7AOR - chains v and 2 of the 57 polymer chains in the assembly; structure by electron microscopy, 3.50 A resolution.

# Chain v
Molecule: mS37
Source organism: Trypanosoma cruzi (strain CL Brener)
UniProtKB: Q4DRC8 (Q4DRC8_TRYCC); residue numbers follow UniProt; this construct covers 1-215
Sequence (215 residues; numbered 1 to 215; the number before each row is that of its first residue):
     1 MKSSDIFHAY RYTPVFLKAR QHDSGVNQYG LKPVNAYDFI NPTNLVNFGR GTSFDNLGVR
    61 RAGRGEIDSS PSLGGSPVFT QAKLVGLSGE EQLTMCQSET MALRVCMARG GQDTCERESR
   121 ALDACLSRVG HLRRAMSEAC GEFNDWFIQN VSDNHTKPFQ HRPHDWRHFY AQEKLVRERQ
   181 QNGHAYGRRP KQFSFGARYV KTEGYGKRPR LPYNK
Unresolved in the structure: 1-19
Disulfide bonds: Cys106-Cys115

# Chain 2
Molecule: 8129-nt RNA strand
Source organism: Trypanosoma cruzi (strain CL Brener)
Sequence (8129 nucleotides; row label = number of the first residue in the row; numbers below 1 keep their minus sign (U-2588 is residue -2588)):
 -2588 UUUAAUGGGU AAUUUUAAAG CAAGUAAUUA UGAAUUAGGA UAAGAACAGA AUUCCUCAAG
 -2528 UCCCUAAUUG CGAUUAUUUG UUAAGAUCUU UUUGAGGAUA GAUCUAAAAU UACCAAGUCC
 -2468 AAUUUUUGUA UAUGGGCGGG CUAUGAAAAU AUAAAAUUAU AUAUUUUCUA GUUUGAUCGA
 -2408 AAAUGCUUUU CGAUUUGAAA AUUUAAAUUA AAUUUAAGUU UAAUUUUCAA UUUUCAAAAU
 -2348 UUGAAACAAU UUUGGAAUUU UGGUAGGUAU UUUAUUGAUA GGUUUAAAUC ACCGCUGUAU
 -2288 AAAUUUUGGU AGUAAAACUU UUUGUAAUAA UGCGUUUUUA UUAUCAGUUA UUUAUGGGUG
 -2228 UUUGUGAUUU AAAUGUAAUC AGUUUAGUAC AAAUCAUUUU UCUAAAUUAU UUUGAGUUUU
 -2168 GGGAUUUGGA GGUUUGAACU UGAAUUUAAA UUUAGUUUCA AGUCAAGUCG UAUAAAAAAC
 -2108 AUGGCAUUUU UUGUUGCUAU AAGUUUUUUA UAUAACUCUU UGAUUCGAAA UUAAAUUUAA
 -2048 AUUUAGGUUU UAGCUAUUUU AAAUUCCAAC UUGAAAUUUG UUUUGGGUUU UUAUAAUUGA
 -1988 GUUUUAAAUU UUAAAUCCAA AUUUAAAUAG GAUCUUCUUU ACUAAUGAAA AUAUUUUACA
 -1928 AAUCUUUUGC AAAAAUAUUU UAAUUUAGUA AGGAUGGUUG GUAUUUUAAA UUUCGGUUUA
 -1868 AUUUUUAAAA UUUUUUUAUU GACCAAACAU UUUCAAGGUU AGUGGGAAUA GCUAUGACUU
 -1808 UGGUUUAGAU UUAGUUUUAU CAUUGAAUUG UUAUGUAAAG GAUUUGUGGU UAUACAAUAU
 -1748 GUUUAUGUAU GUGUUUAUUA UAUGUACUCG AUUAGAGAAG CUAAACUUAA AUUCAAACCU
 -1688 CCAAUUUCCA AAACUUGAAA CAAUUUUUAG GUGAUUUAUU AAGAAUUGAU UUAAAAUUAU
 -1628 GAAUGUAUAA AUUUUGGUAG UAGGUUUUUU UUGUAAUAAU GUGUUUAUAA AUUGUAACUA
 -1568 AUCUGGUUUA AACUAUUUUU CUAAAUUAUU UUAGGUUUUU UUUGGGACAU GAGAGUUUAA
 -1508 AUUUGAAUUU ACUUUUAAGU UAUCAAUAAA AAACAUGUUU UUUGUGCUAU UAAAAUUUAU
 -1448 AUAAUCUUUU UGACGUCAAA UUUAAAUUUA GGUUUAUUCU AAUUCGAAAC UUUUUGGUUU
 -1388 UUUAAUAAAU AACUCCAAUA AAUCUAAAUU UUUUUAUAGA UCAAACAUUU UUAAGGUUGG
 -1328 UAGGCAUAGU UAUGACUUUC UAGUUUAAUU UAGUUUUAUU UAUUGAAUUG UUAUGUAAAG
 -1268 GAUUUGUGGU UGGGAAUGUU UAUGUUUAUG UUUAUUAUGU GUAUUUUAUU UAAUUAGAAA
 -1208 AGCUUUUAAA AAUUUAAAAU UUGUAAUCCA AAUUUUACCA AUUAAGAAGA AUAUUAUAAU
 -1148 AAUGGGUGUC UUAUAUUUUA AAUAAAUAUU UAAAUUCCGU GUAGUAAAUU UAUUAUUUGU
 -1088 AUUAUUUAUA UAAUAGGUGU AUUAUAUUUA AAUUUUAAAU UUGUUGUUUU AUAUUUAGAU
 -1028 ACAUAUUUAU AGAUUAAUAU AUUUAAAUAA UAUUUUAAAA UUUAUUGAAC UGUAAUUAUU
  -968 AGUUUAAUAU UUUUAGUUUG AUGUUGAAAU AUUUAAUUAA AGAUGUUACA GUUGUUCUAU
  -908 AUGUACCAAA UAAAUAUAGU AAGAUUAUUU UAGUUGAAUU AAUAAAUAAA UAUUUAUUUU
  -848 UCUUUGUAAA UAUUAUGAAC AAUUUAAAAA UUAAUCUGUU UAACUAAAAU GUUAUAUAUA
  -788 AUAAUCUAAG UUAAUUUGAA UAUUAAAAGU ACAAGUAUAA UUUGUAAUUC UAAAGUAUUU
  -728 UAAUGGUAUA UUUUUAGUAG GUAAAUGAAA AGUAUAAAUG GAUAUAACUU AAUAUUUAAU
  -668 AUUUGUUUAA UGAAAAGUAU UUUAUUAUUA UAUUGUAUAG UAUUAUUAUA GUGUAUAGUU
  -608 UUUUAAAAAU AUAAAAAUAU UGUUAAUAAA AUUAUCGUAU UUUAAGUGCG UUUAUUAAAU
  -548 GCGUUUGUCU AAGAUAAUUA UUUAAGAUUA UUCUUGUAAA UAUAUUUAAA UAUUAAUAAU
  -488 UCUUAAAAUA AAAAAAUAUC CUCAAUUGCA AUAUUAUUGU AGCAUAGUAA UUUGUUAACU
  -428 AAAUAUUAAA GUGUUCCAUA GAAAAUUUUU AAAUUACAAC AAAUAAAAUA AAGUAUGAAU
  -368 UAAUAUCAAA AUUUUAAUAA AAAUUAAAAA AUUAAAAUAG GGCAAGUCCU ACUCUCCUUU
  -308 ACAAAGAGAA CAUUAUGAUA UGUAAUUGUA UGUUUGAUUG GGGCAAUACU AUAUUUAUUU
  -248 AUAUAGCAUA AGAACUAUAU UCUUUGAAAU UAUAAAAGGU UCGAGCAGGU UAACAAGCAU
  -188 UAAAAAUAAA UGUGUUUCAU CGUCUACUUA UUACCAUGAU UGAUUGUUCA UCAAAAUAGU
  -128 AAUUCGUUAG UUGGGUUAAA AUCGUUGUAA AGCAGAUUUG UUUAUAUAUU UAAUUUUUAU
   -68 AAUUAAUAAU AAUUAAUAUA AGUACGCAAG GAUUGAUUAU UGAAAAAAGA AAGAAGAAUA
    -8 UAAUUUAUAU AAAUUAUGGU CAAUUGUUAG UAUUCAUAUU AAUUUUUUUA AAUGUUUUAU
    52 CAUUUUAUAA AGGUUUAUUU UUGAAAGAUU UUUUGUAUAA AAUUUUAGGA AUAGUUAAUA
   112 AUAAUUUAUA AUUUUGAUUA GAUUGUUUUG UUAAUGCUAU UAGAUGGGUG UGGAAAAAUA
   172 AAAAAAAUAA UUAAUAUAUA UCAAUAAUAA AUUAAAUUAA UCUAUUAGUC AGAAAUGGAU
   232 GCCAGCCGUU GCGGUAAUUU CUAUGCUUUU AAAUAUUAUA CAAUUAUCAU AUUAAAUUGU
   292 UAAGUGCUGA UUUAACCAAU AAAAAUAUAA AUAAUUUUUA UUUGUUUUUA AACACCAUUA
   352 GGUAUAUGCA AAUAUAAAAU UAUAGUAAUU AUAAAUUAUA UUAUAUUAUA UUUAUUCAUA
   412 UAAUUAAUAG GAUAAUAUUU GUAGUUUUUG AUACCAUGAU AAGGAUUAUA AAUUGAAAGU
   472 GUUAAUAUCA UAAUCAAAAU UUAUUAUUUA UAUUAAAUAU GUAUGUGUAG AUAAAAUAAG
   532 AAAUUAAAAA GGUAUUGUUG CCCACCAAUU UUUAUAAUAA AAAUAACGUG CAGUAAUUAA
   592 UAUAUUUAUA AAAAUAUAUU UUAGCUAAAU UAGAAUCAAU UUAAUAAUUU UAAGUUUUGG
   652 UUGAUUAAAA GAGGAGUUUU UGGAAGGUGG GGAUUUUCAU UUUGAUUUCC CAGAGAACCA
   712 GAGAGGCGGG AACCAGCGUU UUAUUUUUGG GGGAGAGCGG AGCGCGAGGA AAGCCCAUUU
   772 UGAGCAGGAG UUUUUCGGGG GGGAGGGGGC AUUUCUGGCG GAGAACAGAG AUUCUUGUUU
   832 CGGAAGGGGA GCAGGCCCGA CAGAUUUUUG CCAACGCAUU CAGGAGGGGA GCCUUAUUUG
   892 AAGUGCGCUU UCUUUCAAGA GGGGGAGAGA AGGGGAGAAG GGGAAGUGAG AAAUUUAGAA
   952 UUACACGGUG AAAUUAAAUU UUGACUAAAU UAAGGUUGCC CUCUUGUCGU CUCUAUCUCC
  1012 UCCCAACCCC UCUCCCCUUG GAUCCUUCCC CCCAAAACUC CUCGAUGUUU CUUCCCUACC
  1072 CAAAUCACUU CAGCGUUCCC CCGCUACCCA AUCAUCCUCC UACCAAACCC CCCGCCCCCU
  1132 UUACCCUCGC CCCCUCUCUC AAUCCAACUU CUCCUUUCUC AAUCCUCCUC CUCUCCCCAA
  1192 CCCUCUCCCC AAAAUUAAUU CCUCGUCUAA AAUUCCAUUU UGUUUAUAAA AAAAAUUAAG
  1252 UUGAUAUUAA UAUUAUUAAA UAUUCAAAAU UAUUUAUUAA UAUAAAGAAA GAAUAUUUUA
  1312 UUAGUAUAAU AUUAAUGUGU AUAAUGUUAA GUCAAAUUAA AAUGCCAGAU AUGUUAAAAA
  1372 ACAGGCUAUU GUAUUUAUCA AUAGACAAAA AAAUAUGUUU AAAUUUAAAU GUAUAUUUUU
  1432 GUAAUAUGGU UUUGUAAUGC ACAAAAUGAA UAAGGAACAU UUUUGUAUAU UAAUUUAUAU
  1492 GAUACAAAAA AACAUGACUA CAUGAUAAGU ACAAGAGGAG ACAGACGACA GUGUCCACAG
  1552 CACCCGUUUC AGCACAGUUG GAGGAGAGGG GAUAAGAUUU AUUGAUGAAA UUUGUGAUUU
  1612 GCAUCGUGGU ACAGAAAAGU UAUGUGAAUA UAAAAGUGUA GAACAAUGUC UUCCGAUUUC
  1672 GACAGGUUAG AAGAUGGGGA AGAGCAGGCA UUUUGGAGAA GGCGAGGGCG ACGGGCAAGC
  1732 GAAAGAUUUU GAAACUUUCC GAGAAGGGGG AACAGAGGGG UAAGGGGCUC CGGUUUAGAC
  1792 AGAGGAAUUU CGUUGACAAA GAGACAGAAG UUUUGGGGCG AGCAGGCUUU CAGGAAUGGA
  1852 UUCUUGAUGA GGGGGAGGGG AUUUUAAACA GGGAGGAGAG AGAGGGGAAU CGAUAGCGGC
  1912 UUUGGGGCAG AAAGAAUUGA UUAUUUAGAA GGGGGCCGCG AGGAGGGGAG AGUCGAAGGA
  1972 UUUUUGAUUU UUGUGAAGGA GAAGGAAGGG AGCAGAUUCG AACGGGAUAG CGAGAGGGAG
  2032 AAGCAAGGGG GGUUUUUGGG GGUUAAAAGG AAACCAGUUU UAGACCAAAG AAAGGGGGGG
  2092 GCCGGGAAUU CAGCUUUGUG GAACACCCCA AAGGGAUUUG AGGAAUUUUU GGGGGAGCUC
  2152 GACGGCGGGC GGAGCAUUAU UUGAGGAGGG CGGGAGCAGA AGGCUUUCUG AGGAAAGAGG
  2212 GGACCGAGAU CGAUGAAGGU UAUUUUUUGG UUAUUGAGGA UUGUUUAAAA UUGAAUAAAA
  2272 AGGCUUUUUG GAAGGGGAUU UUUGGGGGAC ACCGCCAGAG GAGGAGGGUU UUGGAAGAGU
  2332 UUGUUUUGAG AGGAGGUUUU GAGGGGAGGG GAGAGAGGGA ACGGGAGAGG AACGGACCAG
  2392 AGAGGAGAGU UGAGGAAGGC GGUUUUGAAG GAGAGGGGAG GCUUUCGGAC CAAGGGAAGG
  2452 AAGGGAGGUU AAGAAAAGGA AAAACAAUUU GUGAGGGAGA AGGGUUUUUG GAGGGGUUUU
  2512 GGGAAGAGAG GGGUUUUGGG GAAACCAGAU GAGAUUGUUU GCAGAAACAA AGGGGUUUUU
  2572 GGGCAAAGGA AUACAAUUUG CAGAGGGGGG AGAGCGGAAG GAGGAACACG GGAGGGAAGA
  2632 CAGGAUUUAG GAAGCGAGAG AGAGGAGAGG GGAAAGGGUU UAGUUGGAAU GAAGAGGUAG
  2692 UUUGUAGGAA GUUAAGAAUA AUGGUUAUAA AUUUUAUAUA AAAGCGGAGA AAAAAGAAAG
  2752 GGUCUUUUAA UGUCAGGUUG UUUAUAUAGA AUAUAUGGGG UAGGUUUUAG UUUAGGAUUU
  2812 UUUAUAGCAU UGCAAAUAAU UUGUGGAGUG UGUUUAGCUU GAUUAUUUUU UAGUUGUUUU
  2872 AUUUGUUCAA AUUGAUAUUU UGUAUUAUUU UUAUGAGAUU UUGAUUUGGG UUUUGUGAUA
  2932 AGAAGUGUAC AUAUAUGUUU UACAUCUUUA UUAUAUUUAC UAUUAUAUAU CCAUAUAUUU
  2992 AAGUCAAUAA CGUUAAUAAU AUUGUUUGAC ACACAUAUAU UAGUAUGAUU UAUAGGUUUU
  3052 AUAUUGUUUG UAUUUAUAAU AAUAAUAGCU UUUAUAGGAU AUGUACUGCC UUGUACAAUG
  3112 AUGUCAUACU GAGGUUUAAC GGUGUUUAGU AAUAUUAUAG CAACAGUACC AAUUUUAGGU
  3172 AUAUGAUUAU GUUAUUGAAU UUGGGGAAGU GAAUUUAUAA ACGAUUUUAC AUUAUUAAAG
  3232 UUACAUGUAU UACAUGUGUU AUUACCAUUU AUAUUACUAA UAAUAUUAAU UUUACAUUUA
  3292 UUUUGUCUAC AUUAUUUUAU GAGUUCUGAU GCAUUUUGUG AUAGGUUUGC AUUUUAUUGU
  3352 GAAAGAUUAA GUUUUUGUAU GUGGUUUUAU UUGAGAGAUA UGUUUUUAGC AUUUUCAAUA
  3412 UUAUUAUGUA UGAUGUAUGU UAUAUUUAUA AAUUGGUAUU UUGUAUUUCA UGAGGAAUCU
  3472 UGAGUUAUAG UAGAUACACU AAAAACAUCA GAUAAAAUAU UACCAGAAUG AUUUUUUUUG
  3532 UAUUUAUUCG GUUUUUUAAA GGCAAUCCCA GAUAAGUUUA UGGGUUUGUU UUUAAUGGUU
  3592 AUUUUAUUAU UCUCAUUAUU UUUAUUUAUA UUGAAUUGUA UAUUAUGAUU UGUGUAUUGU
  3652 AGAAGUUCAU UAUUAUGAUU AACAUAUUCG UUAAUAUUAU UUUAUAGUAU AUGAAUGAGU
  3712 GGUUUUUUAG CAUUAUAUGU AGUAUUAGCA UAUCCAAUAU GAAUGGAAUU ACAAUACUGA
  3772 GUAUUAUUAU UAUUUUUGUU GAUAGUGUGU AGGUUAGAUU AGUUUAGAAU AAAAAAAUAA
  3832 GUAUUUUGAU AUUAUUAAAG UAAAAGAGGA AUUUUGGGCG GAAGAGAAGG AGACAGGAGA
  3892 GGAAAUGAAG GAGAAAGGUU UUGAGAGGGG GGUUUUUUGA GGGGAGGAAA AAGAAUUUUG
  3952 AAUUUGAACU AUUUGUUUAA GUUAUGGGAG AGAAGCAAGG AGGAGAAAAG UAGGGGAAUU
  4012 UUGAGGAGAU UCUUGGGGAG AGGCGGGCGG GCGACGGCGG UUUUGAAAAC ACCCAUUUUU
  4072 AGGAGGAUAA GAGGGGAGAA AAGGGGAAAU GGAAUUGGGA AUUGCCUUUG CCAAACUUUU
  4132 AGAAGAAAGA GCAGGAAAGG UUAGGGGGAG GAGAGAAGAA AGGGAAAGUU GUGAUUUUGG
  4192 AGUUAUAGAA UAAGAUCAAA UAAGUUAAUA AUAUCAAAGA AAAGUAUAUA UACGCUAGAA
  4252 CAAAUGAAGA AUAAUAAAUU UUUAAUAUUG AUAAAAGAUA AUUUUACAAC UCAAAAACCA
  4312 AGAAAUUGAU AAGAAAAAAU AAAUAUAUUA ACAAUUAAUC UAAAAUAAAA AAUAUAAAUG
  4372 AUAAUAAGUC AUAUUAUAAA GAAAAAGCCA AUACAAAUAC AAAGGUAACU UAGUUGUAAU
  4432 AAUAGACAGA AAACUUUGAU AAAAAAUCCA AAUACAAUUG GAAUAGCUCC AAUGCAAAGA
  4492 AAGAGACAUG CAAGUAGUAA ACUUAUUAAA AAGUUAUUAA AAAAAGAAAA AAAUAUGAAG
  4552 UUGAUUAAAA AAUAGUUUUC AUUGUAUUUA AAGUCAAAAA UAUUAUAUAU AAUAAAAAAA
  4612 UAGUAUAUAA UAAUAAGUAA UACUAAACUU AUACUAUAAA UUAAGUGAAA AUUUAAAUAU
  4672 AAAUAAAAGA UAUAAUUUUU UGUUGAAAUA AAUAUUAGGA AUAAAAAGCA AAAAUUAUUC
  4732 ACACUUAACA CAAAUAGUAA ACUAACGAUA GCAAAGCUGU UUAAUCCAAU UAAAACGCAU
  4792 GUACAAGAUU GAAAUAAUAG AAGUUUGAUG AAUAAAAUAU AAAAAUAAAU GAAGCUAAUU
  4852 AGUAGAAUUA UUAAUAUAAA ACAAAACAAA AUAUAAAAAG UUAACAUAUA AAUAAAAAUA
  4912 AAGACACCAA GUCUAAUAUA AAGUUGCUCC AUAAACAAAA UUAAAAAGGC GAUGUAUAAU
  4972 UUGAAUAAAA UUAAUAAUGU GUAAAAUAGG CAUAAAAUUC CAAGUCAUUC UUCAUCAAAA
  5032 ACUAAAAAAC AAAAAUCACA UAGGAAAAAA CAGUAGUUUA AUAUCAUAAA AUAUAAUAAU
  5092 AUAAAUAAUA AUAUAAAAUU UAUUAAGUUU AACAUGUAGU AAUAUCAUAG AACUAAAAUU
  5152 UUAUAUCCAA AUCUACUGGA CAUUAAUAAU AAAAAGAGCA AUAAGCUAAA UAUUUCAAAG
  5212 AGGAUUGAUA UAAUAAUAAU AUGAUUAAUA AAUAUAAAUA AGAAUAUAAU AAUGUAUUGA
  5272 AUAAUAAUAA UAAUGAAUAA AAAUCUGGUA UCGAAUGAUA GAAAGCAAAA AAAUAAUGUA
  5332 AAGCAAAAUA AGAAUAAGAG UAUAAAGAUG AAACAAAUAU AAGAAUCUAA UAAUGUUAUU
  5392 CAAAAUAGGU UAAUAAUUAA UAAUCAGAGU AAAUCAAAGC UUAGUAAUGU UAGUGUAGUA
  5452 UAAUCACAUA AGAUAAUAAA GCUGUAGAUA AUAAGAAAUA UAAAUAUGUG UAUGAUAUAU
  5512 AAAAACAAGG AUUUUUUGGG GGUUUAGGG
Unresolved in the structure: -2588 to 0, 395-537, 614-5540

# Chain v / chain 2 interface
Residue-residue contacts (116):
  Tyr37(v) - A385(2)  base contact
  Tyr37(v) - A386(2)  hydrogen bond to the sugar
  Ile40(v) - G21(2)  sugar contact
  Asn41(v) - A386(2)  hydrogen bond to the sugar
  Thr43(v) - A386(2)  hydrogen bond to the base
  Thr43(v) - U387(2)  sugar contact
  Asn44(v) - A386(2)  hydrogen bond to the sugar
  Asn47(v) - A386(2)  hydrogen bond to the sugar
  Asn47(v) - U387(2)  hydrogen bond to the phosphate
  Phe48(v) - U387(2)  phosphate contact
  Gly49(v) - U388(2)  phosphate contact
  Arg50(v) - U388(2)  phosphate contact
  Arg50(v) - A389(2)  salt bridge to the phosphate
  Arg60(v) - A386(2)  sugar contact
  Arg64(v) - A394(2)  base contact
  Arg64(v) - A538(2)  hydrogen bond to the base
  Arg64(v) - A539(2)  base contact
  Gly65(v) - A538(2)  hydrogen bond to the sugar
  Gly65(v) - A539(2)  sugar contact
  Glu66(v) - A539(2)  sugar contact
  Glu66(v) - A540(2)  phosphate contact
  Ile67(v) - A539(2)  sugar contact
  Ile67(v) - A540(2)  phosphate contact
  Asp68(v) - A540(2)  hydrogen bond to the phosphate
  Asp68(v) - A541(2)  phosphate contact
  Ser69(v) - A539(2)  hydrogen bond to the sugar
  Ser69(v) - A540(2)  hydrogen bond to the phosphate
  Ser70(v) - A540(2)  hydrogen bond to the phosphate
  Pro77(v) - A540(2)  sugar contact
  Val78(v) - U393(2)  base contact
  Phe79(v) - U393(2)  hydrogen bond to the base
  Phe79(v) - A540(2)  stacking on the base
  Gln81(v) - U393(2)  hydrogen bond to the base
  Gln81(v) - A394(2)  base contact
  Ala82(v) - A394(2)  sugar contact
  Lys83(v) - U393(2)  salt bridge to the phosphate
  Leu87(v) - A394(2)  phosphate contact
  Ser88(v) - U393(2)  sugar contact
  Arg133(v) - A394(2)  phosphate contact
  Ser137(v) - A394(2)  hydrogen bond to the sugar
  Cys140(v) - A394(2)  base contact
  Gly141(v) - A394(2)  base contact
  Asn144(v) - A394(2)  hydrogen bond to the base
  His164(v) - U611(2)  hydrogen bond to the sugar
  Arg167(v) - U278(2)  hydrogen bond to the base
  Arg167(v) - U611(2)  salt bridge to the phosphate
  Lys174(v) - U610(2)  salt bridge to the phosphate
  Arg179(v) - A285(2)  salt bridge to the phosphate
  Gln180(v) - A285(2)  hydrogen bond to the sugar
  Gln180(v) - A287(2)  hydrogen bond to the phosphate
  Asn182(v) - U283(2)  base contact
  Asn182(v) - A285(2)  sugar contact
  His184(v) - A282(2)  hydrogen bond to the sugar
  His184(v) - U334(2)  hydrogen bond to the base
  His184(v) - A365(2)  phosphate contact
  Ala185(v) - U334(2)  hydrogen bond to the base
  Tyr186(v) - A365(2)  stacking on the base
  Gly187(v) - G335(2)  base contact
  Arg188(v) - U334(2)  hydrogen bond to the phosphate
  Arg188(v) - G335(2)  salt bridge to the phosphate
  Arg188(v) - U364(2)  salt bridge to the phosphate
  Arg189(v) - G335(2)  hydrogen bond to the base
  Arg189(v) - U610(2)  salt bridge to the phosphate
  Pro190(v) - G335(2)  base contact
  Pro190(v) - A357(2)  base contact
  Lys191(v) - G335(2)  base contact
  Lys191(v) - U336(2)  salt bridge to the phosphate
  Lys191(v) - U337(2)  salt bridge to the phosphate
  Lys191(v) - A357(2)  sugar contact
  Gln192(v) - G335(2)  base contact
  Gln192(v) - U356(2)  sugar contact
  Gln192(v) - A609(2)  hydrogen bond to the phosphate
  Phe193(v) - U356(2)  hydrogen bond to the sugar
  Phe193(v) - A357(2)  base contact
  Phe195(v) - A314(2)  base contact
  Phe195(v) - A315(2)  base contact
  Gly196(v) - A315(2)  hydrogen bond to the base
  Arg198(v) - U317(2)  salt bridge to the phosphate
  Tyr199(v) - U291(2)  base contact
  Tyr199(v) - U292(2)  stacking on the base
  Tyr199(v) - A315(2)  base contact
  Tyr199(v) - A316(2)  hydrogen bond to the phosphate
  Tyr199(v) - U317(2)  phosphate contact
  Val200(v) - A315(2)  base contact
  Lys201(v) - U338(2)  hydrogen bond to the base
  Lys201(v) - U339(2)  base contact
  Lys201(v) - A357(2)  salt bridge to the phosphate
  Lys201(v) - U358(2)  salt bridge to the phosphate
  Thr202(v) - U338(2)  hydrogen bond to the base
  Thr202(v) - U339(2)  base contact
  Gly204(v) - U358(2)  hydrogen bond to the base
  Tyr205(v) - U338(2)  stacking on the base
  Tyr205(v) - U358(2)  phosphate contact
  Gly206(v) - U289(2)  phosphate contact
  Gly206(v) - U358(2)  hydrogen bond to the phosphate
  Lys207(v) - G290(2)  phosphate contact
  Lys207(v) - U291(2)  hydrogen bond to the base
  Arg208(v) - U289(2)  phosphate contact
  Arg208(v) - G290(2)  hydrogen bond to the base
  Pro209(v) - A357(2)  base contact
  Arg210(v) - U288(2)  sugar contact
  Arg210(v) - U289(2)  phosphate contact
  Arg210(v) - A357(2)  hydrogen bond to the base
  Arg210(v) - U358(2)  salt bridge to the phosphate
  Leu211(v) - U288(2)  phosphate contact
  Leu211(v) - A357(2)  hydrogen bond to the base
  Pro212(v) - U334(2)  sugar contact
  Pro212(v) - A357(2)  base contact
  Tyr213(v) - U333(2)  sugar contact
  Tyr213(v) - U334(2)  sugar contact
  Asn214(v) - U288(2)  sugar contact
  Lys215(v) - U334(2)  phosphate contact
  Lys215(v) - G335(2)  sugar contact
  Lys215(v) - U336(2)  salt bridge to the phosphate
  Lys215(v) - U337(2)  hydrogen bond to the base
  Lys215(v) - A357(2)  hydrogen bond to the sugar
Other interface residues (no listed pair), chain v (70 interface residues in all): Arg162, Pro163, Gly183, Ser194, Glu203
Other interface residues (no listed pair), chain 2 (47 interface residues in all): U284, A286, A343, A363, U608, U612

# Overview
Chain v and chain 2 form an interface of 70 and 47 residues respectively; the contacts include 39 hydrogen
bonds, 15 salt bridges and 4 aromatic stacking contacts. Polar contacts include Thr43(v)-A386(2),
Arg64(v)-A538(2) and Phe79(v)-U393(2).
Here chain v is mS37 and chain 2 is an 8129-nt RNA strand, both from Trypanosoma cruzi (strain CL Brener).
Entry 7AOR (mt-SSU from Trypanosoma cruzi in complex with mt-IF-3) was determined by electron microscopy (same
publication as 7ANE, 7AIH and 7AM2).
